Entry 3HAS (X-ray diffraction, 1.90 A resolution); this record covers chain A.

# Chain A
Protein: Bacteriorhodopsin
Source organism: Halobacterium salinarum
Reference sequence: P02945 (BACR_HALSA); residues 1-249 here correspond to UniProt positions 14-262 (UniProt number = residue number + 13)
Chain sequence (249 residues; numbered 1 to 249; the number before each row is that of its first residue):
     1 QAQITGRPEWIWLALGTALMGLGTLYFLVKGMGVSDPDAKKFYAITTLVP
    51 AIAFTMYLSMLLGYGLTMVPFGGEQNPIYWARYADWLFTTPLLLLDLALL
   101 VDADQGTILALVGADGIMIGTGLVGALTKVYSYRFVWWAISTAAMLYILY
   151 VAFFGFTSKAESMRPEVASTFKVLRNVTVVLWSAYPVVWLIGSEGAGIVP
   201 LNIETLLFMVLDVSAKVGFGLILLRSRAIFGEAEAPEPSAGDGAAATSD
Unresolved in the structure: 1-5, 232-249
Sequence notes: engineered mutation A152 (Leu165 in P02945)
Glycans and other covalent adducts: retinal (RET) linked to K216
Small-molecule neighbours:
  - CPS (3-[(3-cholamidopropyl)dimethylammonio]-1-propanesulfonate): G6, R7, W10, L61, L62
  - hexadecane (R16): L146, L149, Y150, F153, V179
  - retinal (RET): Y83, W86, T89, T90, L93, M118, I119, G122, W138, S141, T142, M145, W182, Y185, P186, W189, D212, A215

# Overview
Bound to chain A: hexadecane and compound CPS. Retinal is covalently linked to K216.
Chain A is Bacteriorhodopsin (Halobacterium salinarum); the structure, Crystal structure of bacteriorhodopsin
mutant L152A crystallized from bicelles, was determined by X-ray diffraction (same publication as 3HAN, 3HAO,
3HAP, 3HAQ and 3HAR).
